PDB entry 5MK2 | X-ray diffraction, 1.70 A resolution | chain A

== Chain A ==
Molecule: Tyrosine-protein phosphatase non-receptor type 23
From: Homo sapiens
Notes: EC 3.1.3.48
Reference sequence: Q9H3S7 (PTN23_HUMAN); residues 1-361 here = UniProt positions 1-361
Chain sequence (361 residues; row label = number of the first residue in the row):
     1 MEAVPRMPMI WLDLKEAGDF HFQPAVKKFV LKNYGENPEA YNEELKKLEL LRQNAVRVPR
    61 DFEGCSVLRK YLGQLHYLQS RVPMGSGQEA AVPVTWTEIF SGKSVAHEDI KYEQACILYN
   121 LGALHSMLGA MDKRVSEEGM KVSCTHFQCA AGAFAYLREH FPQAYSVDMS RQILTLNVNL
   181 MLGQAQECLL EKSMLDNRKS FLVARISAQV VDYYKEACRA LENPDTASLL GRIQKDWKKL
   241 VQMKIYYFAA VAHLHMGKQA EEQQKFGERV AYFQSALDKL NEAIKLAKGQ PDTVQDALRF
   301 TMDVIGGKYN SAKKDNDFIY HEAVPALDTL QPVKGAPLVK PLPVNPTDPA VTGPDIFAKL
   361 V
Unresolved in the structure: 327-332
Swiss-Prot annotation at these positions:
  - natural variant: R232 (R232Q: In NEDBASS; uncertain significance), M302 (M302V: In NEDBASS; uncertain significance)
  - mutagenesis: L202 (L202D: Nearly abolishes interaction with CHMP4B. Abolishes interaction with CHMP4B; when associated with D-206), I206 (I206D: Abolishes interaction with CHMP4B; when associated with D-202)
Reported in the primary citation:
  - mutagenesis - T145K: unchanged binding to Charged multivesicular body protein 4b
  - conformationally variable residues (side-chain flip): K192, R198
  - specificity-determining residues: F62, H125, D348 (by similarity / conservation)
  - mutagenesis - L202D/I206D: abolished localization to endofin-myc

== Summary ==
From UniProt: 2 mutagenesis sites. From the paper: L202D/I206D abolish localization to endofin-myc;
specificity determinants F62, H125 and D348.
Chain A is Tyrosine-protein phosphatase non-receptor type 23 (Homo sapiens); the structure, Crystal structure
of the His Domain Protein Tyrosine Phosphatase (HD-PTP/PTPN23) Bro1 domain (CHMP4B peptide complex structure),
was determined by X-ray diffraction, deposited together with 5MJY, 5MJZ, 5MK0, 5MK1 and 5MK3.
